PDB entry 7RA8 | electron microscopy, 3.10 A resolution | chains A and L of the 9 polymer chains in the assembly

== Chain A ==
Molecule: Spike glycoprotein
From: Severe acute respiratory syndrome coronavirus 2
Reference sequence: P0DTC2 (SPIKE_SARS2); residues 1-1208 here = UniProt positions 1-1208
Sequence (1288 residues; each row starts with the number of its first residue):
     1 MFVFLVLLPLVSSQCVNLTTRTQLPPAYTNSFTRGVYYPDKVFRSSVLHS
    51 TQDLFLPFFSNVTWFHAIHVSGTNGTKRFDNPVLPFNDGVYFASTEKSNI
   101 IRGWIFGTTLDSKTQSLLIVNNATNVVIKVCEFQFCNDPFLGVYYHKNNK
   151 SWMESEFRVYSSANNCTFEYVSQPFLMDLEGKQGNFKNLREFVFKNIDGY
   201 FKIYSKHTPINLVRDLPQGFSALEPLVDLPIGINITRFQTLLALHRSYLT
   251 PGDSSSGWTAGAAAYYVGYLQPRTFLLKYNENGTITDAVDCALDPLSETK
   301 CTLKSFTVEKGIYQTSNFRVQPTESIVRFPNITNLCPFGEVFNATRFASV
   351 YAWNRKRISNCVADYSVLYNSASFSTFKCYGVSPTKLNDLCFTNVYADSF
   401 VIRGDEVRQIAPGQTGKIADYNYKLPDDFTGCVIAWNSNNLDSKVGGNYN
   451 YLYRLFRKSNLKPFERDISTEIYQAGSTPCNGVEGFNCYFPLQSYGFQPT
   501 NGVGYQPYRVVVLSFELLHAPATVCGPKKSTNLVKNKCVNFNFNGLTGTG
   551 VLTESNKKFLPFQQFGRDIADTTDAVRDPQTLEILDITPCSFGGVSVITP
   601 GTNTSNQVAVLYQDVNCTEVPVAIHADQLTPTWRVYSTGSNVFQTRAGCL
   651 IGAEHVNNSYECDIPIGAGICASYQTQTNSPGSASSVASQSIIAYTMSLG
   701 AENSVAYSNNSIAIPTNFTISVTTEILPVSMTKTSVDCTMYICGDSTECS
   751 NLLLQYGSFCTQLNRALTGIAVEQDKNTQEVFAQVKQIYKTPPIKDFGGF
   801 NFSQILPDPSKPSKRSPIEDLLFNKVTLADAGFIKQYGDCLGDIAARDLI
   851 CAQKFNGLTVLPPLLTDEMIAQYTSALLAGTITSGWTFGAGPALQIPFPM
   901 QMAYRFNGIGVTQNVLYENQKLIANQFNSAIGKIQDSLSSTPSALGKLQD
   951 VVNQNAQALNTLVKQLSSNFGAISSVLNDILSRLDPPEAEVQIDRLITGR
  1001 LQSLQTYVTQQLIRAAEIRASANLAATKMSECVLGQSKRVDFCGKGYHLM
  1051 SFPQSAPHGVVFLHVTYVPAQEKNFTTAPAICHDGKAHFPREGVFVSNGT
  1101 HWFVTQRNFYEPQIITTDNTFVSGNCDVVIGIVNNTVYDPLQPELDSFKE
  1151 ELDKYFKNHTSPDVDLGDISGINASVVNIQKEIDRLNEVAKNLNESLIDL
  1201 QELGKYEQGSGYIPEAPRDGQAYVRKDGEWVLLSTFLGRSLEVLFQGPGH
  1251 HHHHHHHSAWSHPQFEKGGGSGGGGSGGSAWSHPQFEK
Unresolved in the structure: 1-26, 67-81, 96-102, 107-115, 122-125, 131-167, 173-187, 211-215, 242-264, 446-447, 467-490, 622-640, 676-689, 827-854, 1146-1288
Construct notes: engineered mutation Gly-682 (Arg in P0DTC2), Ser-683 (Arg in P0DTC2), Ser-685 (Arg in P0DTC2), Pro-817 (Phe in P0DTC2), Pro-892 (Ala in P0DTC2), Pro-899 (Ala in P0DTC2), Pro-942 (Ala in P0DTC2), Pro-986 (Lys in P0DTC2), Pro-987 (Val in P0DTC2); expression tag (1209-1288)
Swiss-Prot annotation at these positions:
  - region: Asn-280 to Cys-301 (Putative superantigen), Arg-403 to Asp-405 (Integrin-binding motif), Asn-448 to Phe-456 (Immunodominant HLA epitope recognized by the CD8+), Pro-681, Ala-684 (Putative superantigen), Ser-816 to Tyr-837 (Fusion peptide 1), Lys-835 to Phe-855 (Fusion peptide 2), Asp-1163 to Glu-1202 (Heptad repeat 2)
  - site: Arg-815, Ser-816 (Cleavage)
  - glycosylation: Asn-17 (N-linked (GlcNAc...) (complex) asparagine), Asn-61 (N-linked (GlcNAc...) (hybrid) asparagine), Asn-74 (N-linked (GlcNAc...) (complex) asparagine), Asn-122 (N-linked (GlcNAc...) (hybrid) asparagine), Asn-149 (N-linked (GlcNAc...) (complex) asparagine), Asn-165 (N-linked (GlcNAc...) (complex) asparagine), Asn-234 (N-linked (GlcNAc...) (high mannose) asparagine), Asn-282 (N-linked (GlcNAc...) (complex) asparagine), Thr-323 (O-linked (GalNAc) threonine), Ser-325 (O-linked (HexNAc...) serine), Asn-331 (N-linked (GlcNAc...) (complex) asparagine), Asn-343 (N-linked (GlcNAc...) (complex) asparagine), Asn-603 (N-linked (GlcNAc...) (hybrid) asparagine), Asn-616 (N-linked (GlcNAc...) (complex) asparagine), Asn-657 (N-linked (GlcNAc...) (complex) asparagine), Thr-676 (O-linked (GlcNAc...) threonine), Thr-678 (O-linked (GlcNAc...) threonine), Asn-709 (N-linked (GlcNAc...) (high mannose) asparagine), Asn-717 (N-linked (GlcNAc...) (hybrid) asparagine), Asn-801 (N-linked (GlcNAc...) (hybrid) asparagine) and 6 more in UniProt
  - natural variant: Leu-5 (L5F: In strain: Iota/B.1.526), Ser-13 (S13I: In strain: Epsilon/B.1.427/B.1.429), Leu-18 (L18F: In strain: Beta/B.1.351, Gamma/P.1 and 1 more), Thr-19 (T19I: In strain: Omicron/BQ.1.1, Omicron/XBB.1.5 and 1 more; T19R: In strain: Delta/B.1.617.2, Omicron/BA.2 and 4 more), Thr-20 (T20N: In strain: Gamma/P.1), Leu-24 to Ala-27 (sequence variant, change not given here; In strain: Omicron/BA.2, Omicron/BA.2.12.1 and 6 more), Pro-26 (P26S: In strain: Gamma/P.1), Gln-52 (Q52H: In strain: Omicron/EG.5.1), Ala-67 (A67V: In strain: Eta/B.1.525, Omicron/BA.1), His-69 to Val-70 (deletion: In strain: Alpha/B.1.1.7, Eta/B.1.525 and 5 more), Gly-75 (G75V: In strain: Lambda/C.37), Thr-76 (T76I: In strain: Lambda/C.37), 82 further natural variant entries in UniProt
  - mutagenesis: His-69 to Val-70 (Increased incorporation of cleaved spike into virions), Asn-121 (N121Q: Partial loss of biliverdin affinity), Arg-190 (R190K: Partial loss of biliverdin affinity), Asn-234 (N234Q: Increased resistance to neutralizing antibodies), Asn-331 (N331Q: Reduced viral infectivity), Asn-343 (N343Q: Reduced viral infectivity), Leu-452 (L452R: Increased resistance to neutralizing antibodies. Decreases HLA binding to NF9 epitope. Increased binding affinity to human ACE2), Tyr-453 (Y453F: Decreased HLA binding to NF9 epitope. Increased binding affinity to human ACE2), Ala-475 (A475V: Increased resistance to neutralizing antibodies), Val-483 (V483A: Increased resistance to neutralizing antibodies), Glu-484 (E484D: Increased replication in human TMEM106B overexpressing cells), Phe-490 (F490L: Increased resistance to neutralizing antibodies and human covalescent sera neutralization), 12 further mutagenesis entries in UniProt
Disulfides: Cys-291/Cys-301, Cys-336/Cys-361, Cys-379/Cys-432, Cys-391/Cys-525, Cys-538/Cys-590, Cys-617/Cys-649, Cys-662/Cys-671, Cys-738/Cys-760, Cys-743/Cys-749, Cys-1032/Cys-1043, Cys-1082/Cys-1126
Covalent attachments: N-acetylglucosamine (NAG) linked to Asn-61, Asn-234, Asn-282, Asn-331, Asn-343, Asn-603, Asn-616, Asn-657, Asn-709, Asn-717, Asn-801, Asn-1074, Asn-1098, Asn-1134
Reported in the primary citation:
  - mutagenesis - K417N/E484K/N501Y, K417T/E484K/N501Y, K417V, N439K, L452R, Y453F, E484K, N501Y: unchanged binding to S2X259

== Chain L ==
Molecule: Light chain Fab S2X259 Fab variable domain
From: Homo sapiens
Notes: antibody fragment or engineered binder
Sequence (113 residues; row label = number of the first residue in the row):
     1 QTVLTQPPSVSGAPGQRVTISCTGSNSNIGAGYDVHWYQQLPGTAPKLLI
    51 CGNSNRPSGVPDRFSGSKSGTSASLAITGLQAEDEADYYCQSYDSSLSGP
   101 NWVFGGGTKLTVL
Unresolved in the structure: 1-2, 12-17, 60-62, 111-113
Disulfides: Cys-22/Cys-90

== How chain A and chain L interact ==
Pairs across the interface - 10 pairs, chain A then chain L:
  Asn-501(A) / Leu-97(L)
  Gly-502(A) / Ser-95(L)
  Gly-502(A) / Ser-96(L)
  Gly-502(A) / Leu-97(L)
  Val-503(A) / Ser-95(L)  hydrogen bond (backbone-backbone)
  Val-503(A) / Ser-96(L)  hydrogen bond (backbone-backbone)
  Val-503(A) / Leu-97(L)
  Val-503(A) / Gly-99(L)
  Val-503(A) / Pro-100(L)
  Gly-504(A) / Ser-95(L)  hydrogen bond (backbone-backbone)
Also at the interface, not in a pair above, chain A (6 interface residues in all): Asp-405, Tyr-505
Also at the interface, not in a pair above, chain L (6 interface residues in all): Ser-98
The authors on this interface:
  - epitope / paratope residues, chain A: Pro-499(A)
  - hot spots on chain A (mutagenesis) - G504D: abolished binding to S2X259

== In short ==
Chain A and chain L each contribute 6 residues to their interface; the contacts include 3 hydrogen bonds. The
backbones hydrogen-bond at Val-503(A)/Ser-95(L), Val-503(A)/Ser-96(L) and Gly-504(A)/Ser-95(L). The paper
reports that G504D of chain A abolishes binding to S2X259; the epitope/paratope residue Pro-499(A); 9
substitutions were tested in all.
Here chain A is Spike glycoprotein (Severe acute respiratory syndrome coronavirus 2) and chain L is Light
chain Fab S2X259 Fab variable domain (Homo sapiens). Entry 7RA8 (SARS-CoV-2 S glycoprotein in complex with
S2X259 Fab) was determined by electron microscopy, deposited together with 7RAL.
